6TBA - chains 7A and 8A of the 288 polymer chains in the assembly; structure by electron microscopy, 4.54 A resolution (low resolution: residue-level contacts below are approximate; hydrogen-bond / salt-bridge calls are withheld).

== Chain 7A ==
Name: Uncharacterized protein
Organism: Rhodobacter capsulatus SB 1003
Reference sequence: D5AU02 (D5AU02_RHOCB); residue numbers follow UniProt; this construct covers 1-296
Sequence (296 residues; row label = number of the first residue in the row):
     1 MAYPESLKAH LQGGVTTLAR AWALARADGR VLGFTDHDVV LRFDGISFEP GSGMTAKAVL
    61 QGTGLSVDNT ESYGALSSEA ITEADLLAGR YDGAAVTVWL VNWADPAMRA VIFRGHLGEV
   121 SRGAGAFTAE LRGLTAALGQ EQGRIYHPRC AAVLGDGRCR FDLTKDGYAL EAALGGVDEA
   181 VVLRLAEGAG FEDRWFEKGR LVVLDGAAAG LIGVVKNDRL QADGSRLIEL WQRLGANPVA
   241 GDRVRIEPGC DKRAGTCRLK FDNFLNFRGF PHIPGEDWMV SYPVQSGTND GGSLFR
Not modelled in the structure: 1-3, 296
Small-molecule neighbours: 4Fe-4S cluster (SF4): Cys-150, Ala-152, Val-153, Cys-159, Cys-250, Lys-252, Cys-257, Asn-263, Asn-266, Phe-267

== Chain 8A ==
Name: Uncharacterized protein
Organism: Rhodobacter capsulatus SB 1003
Reference sequence: D5AU04 (D5AU04_RHOCB); the construct has insertions or renumbered stretches relative to UniProt, so the offset changes along the chain: 1-95 = UniProt 1-95; 112-229 = UniProt 113-230; 231-1304 = UniProt 231-1304
Sequence (1304 residues; each row starts with the number of its first residue; note: 17 numbers in that range are skipped by the numbering (no residue carries them; nothing is unmodelled there); a row labelled like 95A-95Q holds insertion residues (95A, then the next letters in order)):
     1 MATILLSAAG AAIGGGFGGT VLGLSGAVIG RAVGATLGRV IDQRLLGSGS QSVETGRVDR
    61 LRLSSASEGE AVGRLWGRMR VAGQVIWATR FFESA
95A-95Q SVEKSGKGVPRATVTSY
   112 SYSLSLALAL CEGEILRVGR VWADGSEIEV SGLNMRVYRG GEDQLPDPKI AAVEGAEAAP
   172 AYRGIAYVVL EDLQLAPFGN RVPQFTFEVV RAAQGALAEA EPDLTRGLRA VALIPGTG
   231 EYALATTPVY LATGSGVTAT QGVANQNAPG GQTDLVAALE RLDEELPNCG AVSLVVSWFG
   291 DDLRCGACDV KPKVASVAEE GANMPWRVAG LERAGAEEVP RLSGQSVYGG TPADAAVIEA
   351 IAALRAAGKA VTFYPFILMA QLAGNGLPDP WNPGSAQPAL PWRGRITLSV APGRAGSPDG
   411 TAAAEAQVAG FFGAASPGDS AIAGGEVVYS GPEEWSMRRF ILHYAHLCQL AGGVDAFCIG
   471 TEMVALTQIR GPSNSFPAVA AFRQLAGEVK AILGPGCKIG YAADWSEYWG YAPGNGERFF
   531 HLDPLWADEN IDFIGIDNYL PLSDWRDGAD HADAGWGSIH ALDYLRSNIE GGEYYDWFYA
   591 APEHRAAQIR TPITDGDHDE PWIWRAKDLR NWWLNDHHER VGGLRSEVAT AWVPQSKPIW
   651 FTEMGCAAID KGTNQPNKFL DPKSSESGLP HHSDGRRDEL IQMQYLRAMT GYWGEAARNP
   711 VSAVYGGPML DMSRAHVWAW DARPWPQFPL NTALWSDGEN YARGHWISGR AVAQPLASVV
   771 AEICGAAGIT EIDVSGLYGL VRGYTMTGDQ TGRAGLQALM LAYGFEALER DGQLVFRMRD
   831 GRVAADLAAA DLALGEGEAV VETVRAAEAE IAGRVRLAYV EAEGDFEVKA VEAVFPDAAA
   891 GAAAGSELSL ALTRAQAQGI VGRWLAEARV ARDTARFALP PSRGHLGTGD VVRLDLPEGK
   951 RRYRIDRVEQ AGLIQVEAVR VEPGIYAPAD EVEDPASLRP FAAPVPVTAV FLDLPLMKGD
  1011 EDPVAPHLAV TATPWPGTVA VWSSDEDAGY ALNASLGTRA VIGQTLTPLF RARPGVWDRG
  1071 AALRVRLASG ALDSATAAKV LNGANAMAIG DGSSENWEVF QFAEAALVEG KIWDISLRLR
  1131 GQLGTDALMP EVWPEGSVVV ALNGAPEQIL LPSAARGLAR HYRIGAAVRS YDDPSFVHRI
  1191 EAFAGAGLRP FSPCHLRAEP GASGWAFRWV RRTRIDGDSW QGYEVPLGET AELYLVRVLE
  1251 GTAVKREVTV GEASWSYPAA LQAADGIAGA FTLEVAQVSD VYGPGLAARI TVGA
Not modelled in the structure: 1, 25-37, 95A-95Q, 231-744, 985-1304
What the authors report for this chain:
  - self-association interface (contacts with another copy of this molecule); pairs are residue here / residue on that copy: Phe-17/Phe-17

== Interface between chain 7A and chain 8A ==
Residue-residue contacts (129):
  Pro-4(7A) with Gly-934(8A); His-935(8A)
  Lys-8(7A) with His-935(8A)
  Leu-11(7A) with Pro-931(8A); Ser-932(8A)
  Gln-12(7A) with Ser-932(8A)
  Arg-20(7A) with Ala-961(8A); Gly-962(8A)
  Ala-58(7A) with Ala-961(8A)
  Val-59(7A) with Val-958(8A); Glu-959(8A); Gln-960(8A)
  Leu-60(7A) with Val-958(8A)
  Gln-61(7A) with Glu-819(8A); Thr-938(8A); Arg-957(8A); Val-958(8A)
  Gly-62(7A) with Thr-938(8A)
  Thr-63(7A) with Glu-816(8A); Ala-817(8A); Thr-938(8A); Gly-939(8A); Ile-955(8A); Asp-956(8A)
  Gly-64(7A) with Ser-50(8A)
  Leu-65(7A) with Arg-803(8A)
  Ser-66(7A) with Leu-24(8A); Ser-50(8A); Arg-803(8A)
  Asp-68(7A) with Glu-819(8A)
  Asn-69(7A) with Gly-23(8A)
  Val-111(7A) with Asp-821(8A)
  Ile-112(7A) with Arg-820(8A); Gln-960(8A)
  Phe-113(7A) with Glu-819(8A)
  Arg-114(7A) with Glu-781(8A); Gly-822(8A)
  Glu-119(7A) with Leu-22(8A)
  Glu-130(7A) with Leu-22(8A); Gly-23(8A)
  Arg-132(7A) with Leu-22(8A)
  Leu-134(7A) with Ile-779(8A); Glu-781(8A); Glu-819(8A); Asp-821(8A); Gly-822(8A); Gln-823(8A); Leu-824(8A)
  Thr-135(7A) with Leu-824(8A)
  Ala-137(7A) with Ala-777(8A)
  Leu-138(7A) with Cys-774(8A); Ala-777(8A); Ile-779(8A); Arg-803(8A); Leu-806(8A)
  Gly-139(7A) with Thr-801(8A); Arg-803(8A)
  Gln-140(7A) with Thr-801(8A); Gly-802(8A)
  Glu-141(7A) with Asp-799(8A)
  Gln-142(7A) with Asp-799(8A)
  Gly-143(7A) with Asp-799(8A)
  Arg-144(7A) with Ala-71(8A); Val-72(8A)
  Ile-145(7A) with Glu-68(8A); Gly-69(8A); Glu-70(8A)
  Tyr-146(7A) with Glu-70(8A); Ala-71(8A); Val-72(8A); Gln-84(8A); Ala-120(8A); Ile-176(8A)
  Pro-148(7A) with Glu-68(8A)
  Gly-157(7A) with Glu-153(8A)
  Arg-158(7A) with Glu-153(8A)
  Arg-160(7A) with Glu-153(8A)
  Arg-258(7A) with Glu-168(8A)
  Phe-264(7A) with Ala-170(8A)
  Leu-265(7A) with Gln-155(8A); Ala-172(8A)
  Asn-266(7A) with Gln-155(8A)
  Phe-267(7A) with Pro-171(8A)
  Gly-269(7A) with Tyr-173(8A)
  Phe-270(7A) with Tyr-173(8A); Ile-176(8A)
  Pro-271(7A) with Pro-171(8A); Tyr-173(8A)
  His-272(7A) with Trp-87(8A); Glu-165(8A); Ala-169(8A)
  Ile-273(7A) with Ser-67(8A); Glu-68(8A); Gln-84(8A); Val-85(8A); Ile-86(8A); Trp-87(8A)
  Pro-274(7A) with Val-85(8A); Ile-86(8A); Trp-87(8A); Ala-88(8A)
  Gly-275(7A) with Ala-66(8A)
  Glu-276(7A) with Ser-67(8A)
  Trp-278(7A) with Val-85(8A); Ala-88(8A); Leu-117(8A); Val-193(8A)
  Met-279(7A) with Ser-64(8A); Gln-195(8A)
  Pro-283(7A) with Phe-91(8A); Tyr-113(8A); Asn-191(8A)
  Gln-285(7A) with Glu-93(8A); Tyr-113(8A)
  Thr-288(7A) with Arg-90(8A)
  Asn-289(7A) with Phe-91(8A); Phe-92(8A); Glu-93(8A)
  Asp-290(7A) with Arg-90(8A); Phe-91(8A); Phe-92(8A)
  Gly-291(7A) with Phe-92(8A)
  Gly-292(7A) with Thr-89(8A); Arg-90(8A); Val-164(8A)
  Ser-293(7A) with Glu-165(8A)
  Leu-294(7A) with Ala-88(8A); Thr-89(8A); Arg-90(8A)
Interface residues without a listed pair, chain 7A (67 interface residues in all): Glu-5, Val-67, Ser-281, Val-284
Interface residues without a listed pair, chain 8A (83 interface residues in all): Leu-46, Gly-49, Gly-73, Arg-74, Leu-115, Leu-121, Arg-174, Arg-192, Gly-798, Gln-807, Met-810, Leu-818, Arg-954

== Overview ==
The interface between chain 7A and chain 8A involves 67 residues on one side and 83 on the other. Chain 7A
binds 4Fe-4S cluster. The paper reports a self-association interface involving Phe-17(8A).
Here chain 7A is Uncharacterized protein and chain 8A is Uncharacterized protein, both from Rhodobacter
capsulatus SB 1003. Entry 6TBA (Virion of native gene transfer agent (GTA) particle) was determined by
electron microscopy together with 6TB9, 6TE8, 6TE9, 6TEB, 6TEH, 6TO8 and 3 further entries from the same
study.
